2X4U - chains D and F of the 3 polymer chains in the assembly; structure by X-ray diffraction, 2.10 A resolution.

Chain D:
Molecule: HLA class I histocompatibility antigen, a-2 alpha chain
Source organism: Homo sapiens
UniProt: P01892 (1A02_HUMAN); residues 1-275 here correspond to UniProt positions 25-299 (UniProt number = residue number + 24)
Amino-acid sequence (275 residues; row label = number of the first residue in the row):
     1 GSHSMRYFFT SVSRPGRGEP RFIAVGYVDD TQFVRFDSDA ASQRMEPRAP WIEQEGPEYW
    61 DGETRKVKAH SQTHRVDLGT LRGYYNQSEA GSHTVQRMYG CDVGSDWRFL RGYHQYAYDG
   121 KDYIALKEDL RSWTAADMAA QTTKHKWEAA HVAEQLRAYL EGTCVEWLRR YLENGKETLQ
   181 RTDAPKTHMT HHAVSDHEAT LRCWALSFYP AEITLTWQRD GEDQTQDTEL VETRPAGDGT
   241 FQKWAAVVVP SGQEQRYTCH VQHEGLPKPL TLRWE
Disulfides: Cys101-Cys164, Cys203-Cys259

Chain F:
Molecule: Reverse transcriptase/ribonuclease H
Notes: EC 2.7.7.49, 2.7.7.7, 3.1.26.4; fragment: reverse transcriptase, residues 908-916
UniProt: P03366 (POL_HV1B1); residues 1-9 here correspond to UniProt positions 908-916 (UniProt number = residue number + 907)
Amino-acid sequence (9 residues; numbered 1 to 9; the number before each row is that of its first residue):
     1 ILKEPVHGV

Interface between chain D and chain F:
Residue-residue contacts - 44 pairs, chain D then chain F:
  Met5(D) with Ile1(F)
  Tyr7(D) with Ile1(F), hydrogen bond (side chain-backbone); Leu2(F), hydrophobic
  Phe9(D) with Leu2(F), hydrophobic
  Met45(D) with Leu2(F), hydrophobic
  Tyr59(D) with Ile1(F), hydrophobic
  Glu63(D) with Ile1(F); Leu2(F), hydrogen bond (side chain-backbone)
  Arg65(D) with Glu4(F), salt bridge
  Lys66(D) with Ile1(F); Leu2(F), hydrogen bond (side chain-backbone); Lys3(F); Glu4(F)
  Val67(D) with Leu2(F), hydrophobic
  His70(D) with Lys3(F); Val6(F)
  Thr73(D) with Val6(F); His7(F)
  Asp77(D) with Gly8(F); Val9(F), hydrogen bond (side chain-backbone)
  Thr80(D) with Val9(F)
  Leu81(D) with Val9(F), hydrophobic
  Tyr84(D) with Val9(F), hydrogen bond (side chain-backbone)
  Arg97(D) with Val6(F); His7(F)
  Tyr99(D) with Leu2(F); Lys3(F), hydrogen bond (side chain-backbone)
  Tyr116(D) with Val9(F)
  Thr143(D) with Val9(F), hydrogen bond (side chain-backbone)
  Lys146(D) with Gly8(F), hydrogen bond (side chain-backbone)
  Trp147(D) with His7(F); Gly8(F), hydrogen bond (side chain-backbone); Val9(F), hydrophobic
  Val152(D) with His7(F)
  Gln155(D) with Lys3(F), hydrogen bond (backbone-side chain); Glu4(F); Pro5(F), hydrogen bond (side chain-backbone)
  Leu156(D) with Lys3(F)
  Tyr159(D) with Ile1(F), hydrogen bond (side chain-backbone); Leu2(F); Lys3(F)
  Thr163(D) with Ile1(F)
  Trp167(D) with Ile1(F)
  Tyr171(D) with Ile1(F), hydrogen bond (side chain-backbone)
Other interface residues (no listed pair), chain D (29 interface residues in all): Ala150

Overview:
The interface between chain D and chain F involves 29 residues on one side and 9 on the other; the contacts
include 13 hydrogen bonds and 1 salt bridge. Polar contacts include Arg65(D)-Glu4(F), Tyr7(D)-Ile1(F) and
Glu63(D)-Leu2(F).
Chain D is HLA class I histocompatibility antigen, a-2 alpha chain (Homo sapiens) and chain F is Reverse
transcriptase/ribonuclease H; the structure, Crystal structure of MHC CLass I HLA-A2.1 bound to HIV-1 Peptide
RT468-476, was determined by X-ray diffraction together with 2X70, 2X4N, 2X4O, 2X4R and 2X4S from the same
study.
